Entry 3WBF (X-ray diffraction, 2.12 A resolution); this record covers chains B and C of the 3 polymer chains in the assembly.

[Chain B (and C)]
Molecule: Diaminopimelate dehydrogenase
Source organism: Symbiobacterium thermophilum
Notes: EC 1.4.1.16; chain C of this document is another copy of the same molecule, construct and numbering; everything in this record applies to it too
UniProtKB: Q67PI3 (Q67PI3_SYMTH); numbering as in UniProt (aligned over 1-299)
Sequence (305 residues; each row starts with the number of its first residue; numbers below 1 keep their minus sign (His-5 is residue -5)):
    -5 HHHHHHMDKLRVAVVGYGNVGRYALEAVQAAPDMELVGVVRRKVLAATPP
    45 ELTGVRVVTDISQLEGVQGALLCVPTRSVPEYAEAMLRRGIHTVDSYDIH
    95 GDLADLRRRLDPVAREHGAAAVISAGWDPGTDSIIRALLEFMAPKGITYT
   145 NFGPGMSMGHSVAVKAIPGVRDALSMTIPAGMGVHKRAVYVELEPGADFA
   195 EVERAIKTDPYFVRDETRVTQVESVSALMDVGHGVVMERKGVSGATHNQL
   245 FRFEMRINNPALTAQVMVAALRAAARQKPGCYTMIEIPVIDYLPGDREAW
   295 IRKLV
Disordered / not traced: -5 to 2
Sequence notes: expression tag (-5 to 0)
Residues lining bound ligands:
  - 2,6-diaminopimelic acid (API): Asp92, Trp121, Asp122, Phe146, Met150, Ser151, Met152, Gly153, His154, Thr171, Arg181, His227, Asn253
  - NADP (NAP; NADP nicotinamide-adenine-dinucleotide phosphate): Gly10, Tyr11, Gly12, Asn13, Val14, Gly15, Val34, Arg35, Arg36, Cys67, Val68, Pro69, Thr70, Ser72, Tyr76, Ser90, Asp92, Gly120, Trp121, Asp122, Pro123, Met152, Gly153, Val156, Lys159, Tyr205, Asn253, Thr257

[Chain B / chain C interface]
Residue-residue contacts (134):
  Tyr17(B) - Thr240(C)
  Glu20(B) - Ala239(C)
  Ala21(B) - Gly238(C)
  Ala24(B) - Lys139(C)
  Ala24(B) - Gly238(C)
  His94(B) - Val299(C)  hydrogen bond (side chain-backbone)
  Gly95(B) - Arg296(C)
  Leu97(B) - Ile295(C)  hydrophobic
  Leu97(B) - Val299(C)
  Ala98(B) - Glu292(C)
  Ala98(B) - Arg296(C)
  Asp99(B) - Arg296(C)  salt bridge
  Arg102(B) - Glu292(C)  salt bridge
  Pro123(B) - Val299(C)
  Thr125(B) - Leu132(C)
  Thr125(B) - Phe135(C)
  Thr125(B) - Met136(C)
  Ser127(B) - Leu298(C)
  Ser127(B) - Val299(C)  hydrogen bond (side chain-backbone)
  Ile128(B) - Leu132(C)  hydrophobic
  Ile128(B) - Val283(C)  hydrophobic
  Ile129(B) - Ile129(C)  hydrophobic
  Ile129(B) - Leu132(C)  hydrophobic
  Arg130(B) - Leu298(C)  hydrogen bond (side chain-backbone)
  Arg130(B) - Val299(C)  hydrogen bond (side chain-backbone)
  Ala131(B) - Val283(C)  hydrophobic
  Ala131(B) - Leu287(C)
  Ala131(B) - Leu298(C)  hydrophobic
  Leu132(B) - Thr125(C)
  Leu132(B) - Ile128(C)  hydrophobic
  Leu132(B) - Ile129(C)  hydrophobic
  Leu132(B) - Val283(C)  hydrophobic
  Glu134(B) - Leu287(C)
  Glu134(B) - Trp294(C)
  Glu134(B) - Leu298(C)
  Phe135(B) - Thr125(C)
  Phe135(B) - Gln259(C)
  Phe135(B) - Ala263(C)  hydrophobic
  Phe135(B) - Met278(C)  hydrophobic
  Phe135(B) - Tyr286(C)  hydrophobic
  Phe135(B) - Leu287(C)  hydrophobic
  Met136(B) - Thr125(C)
  Met136(B) - Met249(C)  hydrophobic
  Met136(B) - Leu256(C)
  Met136(B) - Gln259(C)
  Pro138(B) - Gln259(C)
  Ser237(B) - Ala255(C)
  Ser237(B) - Leu256(C)
  Ser237(B) - Gln259(C)
  Gly238(B) - Ala21(C)
  Gly238(B) - Ala24(C)
  Gly238(B) - Gln259(C)
  Thr240(B) - Tyr17(C)
  Thr240(B) - Asn252(C)
  Thr240(B) - Ala255(C)
  Gln243(B) - Ile251(C)
  Gln243(B) - Asn252(C)  hydrogen bond (side chain-backbone)
  Gln243(B) - Ala255(C)
  Gln243(B) - Leu256(C)
  Leu244(B) - Met249(C)
  Leu244(B) - Arg250(C)  hydrogen bond (backbone-backbone)
  Leu244(B) - Ile251(C)
  Phe245(B) - Glu248(C)
  Phe245(B) - Met249(C)  hydrophobic
  Phe245(B) - Ile251(C)  hydrophobic
  Arg246(B) - Phe247(C)
  Arg246(B) - Glu248(C)  hydrogen bond (backbone-backbone)
  Phe247(B) - Arg246(C)
  Phe247(B) - Phe247(C)  hydrophobic
  Glu248(B) - Phe245(C)
  Glu248(B) - Arg246(C)  hydrogen bond (backbone-backbone)
  Met249(B) - Met136(C)  hydrophobic
  Met249(B) - Leu244(C)
  Met249(B) - Phe245(C)  hydrophobic
  Arg250(B) - Leu244(C)  hydrogen bond (backbone-backbone)
  Ile251(B) - Gln243(C)
  Ile251(B) - Leu244(C)
  Ile251(B) - Phe245(C)  hydrophobic
  Asn252(B) - Thr240(C)
  Asn252(B) - Gln243(C)  hydrogen bond (backbone-side chain)
  Ala255(B) - Ser237(C)
  Ala255(B) - Thr240(C)
  Leu256(B) - Met136(C)
  Leu256(B) - Ser237(C)
  Leu256(B) - Gln243(C)
  Gln259(B) - Phe135(C)
  Gln259(B) - Met136(C)
  Gln259(B) - Pro138(C)
  Gln259(B) - Ser237(C)
  Gln259(B) - Gly238(C)
  Ala263(B) - Phe135(C)  hydrophobic
  Thr277(B) - Ile295(C)
  Met278(B) - Phe135(C)  hydrophobic
  Ile279(B) - Pro282(C)
  Ile279(B) - Val283(C)  hydrogen bond (backbone-backbone)
  Ile279(B) - Ile284(C)  hydrogen bond (backbone-backbone)
  Ile279(B) - Ile295(C)  hydrophobic
  Ile279(B) - Val299(C)  hydrophobic
  Glu280(B) - Pro282(C)
  Glu280(B) - Arg291(C)  salt bridge
  Glu280(B) - Ile295(C)
  Ile281(B) - Pro282(C)
  Pro282(B) - Ile279(C)
  Pro282(B) - Glu280(C)
  Pro282(B) - Ile281(C)
  Pro282(B) - Pro282(C)
  Val283(B) - Ala131(C)  hydrophobic
  Val283(B) - Leu132(C)  hydrophobic
  Val283(B) - Phe135(C)  hydrophobic
  Val283(B) - Ile279(C)  hydrogen bond (backbone-backbone)
  Ile284(B) - Ile279(C)  hydrogen bond (backbone-backbone)
  Tyr286(B) - Phe135(C)  hydrophobic
  Leu287(B) - Phe135(C)  hydrophobic
  Arg291(B) - Glu280(C)  salt bridge
  Glu292(B) - Ala98(C)
  Glu292(B) - Arg102(C)  salt bridge
  Trp294(B) - Glu134(C)
  Ile295(B) - Arg101(C)
  Ile295(B) - Thr277(C)
  Ile295(B) - Glu280(C)
  Arg296(B) - Gly95(C)
  Arg296(B) - Ala98(C)
  Arg296(B) - Asp99(C)  salt bridge
  Arg296(B) - Arg102(C)
  Leu298(B) - Ser127(C)
  Leu298(B) - Arg130(C)  hydrogen bond (backbone-side chain)
  Leu298(B) - Ala131(C)  hydrophobic
  Leu298(B) - Glu134(C)
  Val299(B) - His94(C)  hydrogen bond (backbone-side chain)
  Val299(B) - Leu97(C)  hydrophobic
  Val299(B) - Pro123(C)
  Val299(B) - Ser127(C)  hydrogen bond (backbone-side chain)
  Val299(B) - Arg130(C)  hydrogen bond (backbone-side chain)
  Val299(B) - Ile279(C)  hydrophobic
Also at the interface, not in a pair above, chain B (64 interface residues in all): Ser118, Asp122, Leu133, Ala137, Lys139, Ala239, Asn242, Val260
Also at the interface, not in a pair above, chain C (64 interface residues in all): Glu20, Asp122, Leu133, Val236, Asn242, Val260

[Summary]
Chain B and chain C each contribute 64 residues to their interface, with 18 hydrogen bonds and 6 salt bridges.
Polar pairs include Asp99(B)-Arg296(C), Arg102(B)-Glu292(C) and Glu280(B)-Arg291(C). Bound to chain B:
2,6-diaminopimelic acid and NADP.
Both chains are Diaminopimelate dehydrogenase (Symbiobacterium thermophilum). Entry 3WBF (Crystal Structure of
meso-diaminopimelate dehydrogenase from Symbiobacterium thermophilum co-crystallized with NADP+ and DAP) was
determined by X-ray diffraction (same publication as 3WB9).
